4TU7 - chains A and P of the 4 polymer chains in the assembly; structure by X-ray diffraction, 2.09 A resolution.

[Chain A]
Protein: Splicing factor U2AF 65 kDa subunit
Organism: Homo sapiens
UniProt: P26368 (U2AF2_HUMAN); residue numbers follow UniProt; this construct covers 148-237, 258-336
Sequence (174 residues; row label = number of the first residue in the row; note: 20 numbers in that range are skipped by the numbering (no residue carries them; nothing is unmodelled there)):
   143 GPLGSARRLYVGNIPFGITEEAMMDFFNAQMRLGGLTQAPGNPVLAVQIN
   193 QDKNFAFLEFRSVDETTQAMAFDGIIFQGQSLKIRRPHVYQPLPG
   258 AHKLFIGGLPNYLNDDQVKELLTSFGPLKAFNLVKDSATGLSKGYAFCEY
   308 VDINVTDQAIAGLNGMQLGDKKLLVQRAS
Sequence notes: expression tag (143-147); engineered mutation Val231 (Asp in P26368)
Swiss-Prot annotation at these positions:
  - modified residue: Lys276 (5-hydroxylysine), Ser294 (Phosphoserine)
  - natural variant: Arg149 (R149W: In DEVDFB)
What the authors report for this chain:
  - binding site for the 7-nt DNA strand (chain P): Arg150, His230

[Chain P]
Molecule: 7-nt DNA strand
Sequence (7 nucleotides; row label = number of the first residue in the row):
     1 UUUUUUU
Modified residues: BRU (5-bromo-2'-deoxyuridine-5'-monophosphate) at position 5

[Chain A / chain P interface]
Pairs across the interface (21; chain A residue first):
  Arg150(A) - DU6(P)  hydrogen bond to the base
  Arg150(A) - DU7(P)  base contact
  Tyr152(A) - DU4(P)  hydrogen bond to the phosphate
  Tyr152(A) - BRU_5(P)  stacking on the base
  Gly154(A) - DU4(P)  phosphate contact
  Gln190(A) - DU7(P)  hydrogen bond to the sugar
  Lys195(A) - DU4(P)  hydrogen bond to the base
  Lys195(A) - BRU_5(P)  salt bridge to the phosphate
  Asn196(A) - DU4(P)  base contact
  Phe197(A) - BRU_5(P)  sugar contact
  Phe199(A) - BRU_5(P)  base contact
  Phe199(A) - DU6(P)  sugar contact
  Lys225(A) - DU3(P)  salt bridge to the phosphate
  Lys225(A) - DU4(P)  salt bridge to the phosphate
  Arg227(A) - BRU_5(P)  base contact
  Arg228(A) - BRU_5(P)  hydrogen bond to the base
  Pro229(A) - BRU_5(P)  base contact
  Pro229(A) - DU6(P)  base contact
  His230(A) - BRU_5(P)  hydrogen bond to the base
  His230(A) - DU6(P)  hydrogen bond to the base
  Val231(A) - DU6(P)  hydrogen bond to the base
Other interface residues (no listed pair), chain A (15 interface residues in all): Ser147

[Overview]
Chain A and chain P form an interface of 15 and 5 residues respectively, with 8 hydrogen bonds, 3 salt bridges
and 1 aromatic stacking contact. Polar pairs include Arg150(A)-DU6(P), Lys195(A)-DU4(P) and
Arg228(A)-BRU_5(P). From the paper: a binding site for the 7-nt DNA strand (chain P) at Arg150(A) and
His230(A).
Here chain A is Splicing factor U2AF 65 kDa subunit (Homo sapiens) and chain P is a 7-nt DNA strand. Entry
4TU7 (Structure of U2AF65 D231V variant with BrU5 DNA) was determined by X-ray diffraction together with 4TU8
and 4TU9 from the same study.
